Entry 4K3Q (X-ray diffraction, 1.85 A resolution); this record covers chains A and B of the 3 polymer chains in the assembly.

# Chain A (and B)
Protein: DNA polymerase III subunit beta
Source organism: Escherichia coli
Notes: EC 2.7.7.7; chain B of this document is another copy of the same molecule, construct and numbering; everything in this record applies to it too
UniProt: P0A988 (DPO3B_ECOLI); numbering as in UniProt (aligned over 1-366)
Chain sequence (366 residues; each row starts with the number of its first residue):
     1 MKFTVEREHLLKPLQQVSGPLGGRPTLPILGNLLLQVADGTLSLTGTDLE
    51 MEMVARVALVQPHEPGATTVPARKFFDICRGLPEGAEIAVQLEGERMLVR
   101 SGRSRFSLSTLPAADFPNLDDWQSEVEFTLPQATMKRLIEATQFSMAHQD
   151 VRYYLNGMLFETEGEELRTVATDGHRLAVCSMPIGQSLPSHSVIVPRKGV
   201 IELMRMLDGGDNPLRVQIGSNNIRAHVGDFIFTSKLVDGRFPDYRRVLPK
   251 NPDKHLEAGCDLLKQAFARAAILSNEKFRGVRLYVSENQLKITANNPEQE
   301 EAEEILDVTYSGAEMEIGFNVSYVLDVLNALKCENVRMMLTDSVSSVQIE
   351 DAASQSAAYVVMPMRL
Unresolved in the structure: 20-26, 366 (chain B: 19-26)
Curated features (UniProtKB/Swiss-Prot):
  - binding site (DNA): Arg-24, Arg-73, Gln-149, Tyr-153, Tyr-154
  - mutagenesis: Arg-24 (R24A: Mild defect in DNA replication, impaired loading of clamp on DNA, polymerase speed is wild-type. More severe replication defect and very poor clamp loading; when associated with A-149), Gly-66 (G66E: In dnaN159; a temperature- and UV-sensitive mutation, displays altered DNA polymerase usage, chronically induced SOS response; when associated with A-174), Ala-133 (A133T: Reduction of synthesis of beta*, probably due to mutation of its promoter), Met-135 (M135L: 3-fold reduction of synthesis of beta*, probably due to loss of its start codon), Met-146 (M146L: No effect on synthesis of beta*), Gln-149 (Q149A: Mild defect in DNA replication, impaired loading of clamp on DNA, polymerase speed is wild-type. More severe replication defect and very poor clamp loading; when associated with A-24), Tyr-153 to Tyr-154 (Very poor loading of clamp on DNA, polymerase speed is wild-type), Gly-174 (G174A: In dnaN159; a temperature- and UV-sensitive mutation, displays altered DNA polymerase usage, chronically induced SOS response; when associated with A-66), Gln-265 to Leu-366 (In dnaN806; temperature sensitive), Ile-272 to Leu-273 (Monomeric in solution, binds very tightly to subunit delta (holA). The monomer binds tightly to linear and circular DNA. Cannot bind both Pol III and IV simultaneously)
Bound ions: Ca2+ site 1 near Ala-67 (its only coordinating residue here); Ca2+ site 2 near Gly-280 (its only coordinating residue here)

# Chain A / chain B interface
Contacting residue pairs (67; chain A residue first):
  Pro-71(A) / Glu-300(B)
  Lys-74(A) / Leu-273(B)
  Lys-74(A) / Asn-296(B)
  Lys-74(A) / Glu-298(B)  salt bridge
  Lys-74(A) / Glu-300(B)  salt bridge
  Asp-77(A) / Ile-272(B)
  Ile-78(A) / Ile-272(B)
  Gly-81(A) / Arg-269(B)  hydrogen bond (backbone-side chain)
  Leu-82(A) / Arg-269(B)
  Pro-83(A) / Arg-269(B)
  Arg-96(A) / Glu-298(B)
  Arg-96(A) / Gln-299(B)  hydrogen bond (side chain-backbone)
  Arg-96(A) / Glu-300(B)
  Arg-96(A) / Glu-301(B)  salt bridge
  Arg-103(A) / Gln-289(B)
  Arg-103(A) / Glu-303(B)
  Arg-103(A) / Glu-304(B)
  Arg-103(A) / Ile-305(B)  hydrogen bond (backbone-backbone)
  Arg-103(A) / Asp-307(B)  salt bridge
  Ser-104(A) / Arg-269(B)
  Ser-104(A) / Glu-303(B)
  Ser-104(A) / Glu-304(B)  hydrogen bond
  Arg-105(A) / Glu-301(B)
  Arg-105(A) / Ala-302(B)
  Arg-105(A) / Glu-303(B)  hydrogen bond (backbone-backbone)
  Phe-106(A) / Arg-269(B)
  Phe-106(A) / Glu-301(B)
  Phe-106(A) / Ala-302(B)  hydrophobic
  Phe-106(A) / Glu-304(B)
  Ser-107(A) / Leu-273(B)
  Ser-107(A) / Glu-300(B)
  Ser-107(A) / Glu-301(B)  hydrogen bond (backbone-backbone)
  Leu-108(A) / Leu-273(B)  hydrophobic
  Leu-108(A) / Glu-300(B)
  Ser-109(A) / Glu-300(B)  hydrogen bond
  Arg-269(A) / Gly-81(B)  hydrogen bond (side chain-backbone)
  Arg-269(A) / Leu-82(B)
  Arg-269(A) / Pro-83(B)
  Arg-269(A) / Ser-104(B)
  Arg-269(A) / Phe-106(B)
  Ile-272(A) / Asp-77(B)
  Ile-272(A) / Ile-78(B)
  Leu-273(A) / Lys-74(B)
  Leu-273(A) / Leu-108(B)  hydrophobic
  Gln-289(A) / Arg-103(B)
  Asn-296(A) / Lys-74(B)
  Glu-298(A) / Arg-96(B)  hydrogen bond (backbone-side chain)
  Gln-299(A) / Arg-96(B)
  Glu-300(A) / Pro-71(B)
  Glu-300(A) / Lys-74(B)  salt bridge
  Glu-300(A) / Arg-96(B)
  Glu-300(A) / Ser-107(B)
  Glu-300(A) / Leu-108(B)
  Glu-300(A) / Ser-109(B)  hydrogen bond
  Glu-301(A) / Arg-105(B)
  Glu-301(A) / Phe-106(B)
  Glu-301(A) / Ser-107(B)  hydrogen bond (backbone-backbone)
  Ala-302(A) / Arg-105(B)
  Ala-302(A) / Phe-106(B)  hydrophobic
  Glu-303(A) / Arg-103(B)
  Glu-303(A) / Ser-104(B)
  Glu-303(A) / Arg-105(B)  salt bridge
  Glu-304(A) / Arg-103(B)
  Glu-304(A) / Ser-104(B)  hydrogen bond
  Glu-304(A) / Phe-106(B)
  Ile-305(A) / Arg-103(B)  hydrogen bond (backbone-backbone)
  Asp-307(A) / Arg-103(B)  salt bridge
Other interface residues (no listed pair), chain A (31 interface residues in all): Gln-265, Leu-306
Other interface residues (no listed pair), chain B (30 interface residues in all): Leu-306

# Overview
31 residues of chain A face 30 of chain B across their interface, with 13 hydrogen bonds and 7 salt bridges.
Polar pairs include Lys-74(A)/Glu-298(B), Lys-74(A)/Glu-300(B) and Arg-96(A)/Glu-301(B). Curated annotation
(UniProt) lists 5 DNA-binding residues and 13 mutagenesis sites on chain A.
Both chains are DNA polymerase III subunit beta (Escherichia coli). Entry 4K3Q (E. coli sliding clamp in
complex with AcQLDAF) was determined by X-ray diffraction, deposited together with 4K3O, 4K3P and 4K3R.
